PDB entry 9MN6 | electron microscopy, 2.71 A resolution | chains T and E of the 5 polymer chains in the assembly

[Chain T]
Molecule: Template Strand DNA
Sequence (66 nucleotides; numbered -10 to 55; the number before each row is that of its first residue; numbers below 1 keep their minus sign (DG-10 is residue -10)):
   -10 GGCCACAATTGGGTTTTCTTTTCTCTTGGCGGTATGCACTTTTAACAGTC
    40 ACTCCCTAACTAACAC
Not modelled in the structure: -10 to -2, 29-55

[Chain E]
Name: DNA-directed RNA polymerase, mitochondrial
Source organism: Homo sapiens
Notes: EC 2.7.7.6
UniProt: O00411 (RPOM_HUMAN); residue numbers follow UniProt; this construct covers 1-1230
Amino-acid sequence (1230 residues; numbered 1 to 1230; the number before each row is that of its first residue):
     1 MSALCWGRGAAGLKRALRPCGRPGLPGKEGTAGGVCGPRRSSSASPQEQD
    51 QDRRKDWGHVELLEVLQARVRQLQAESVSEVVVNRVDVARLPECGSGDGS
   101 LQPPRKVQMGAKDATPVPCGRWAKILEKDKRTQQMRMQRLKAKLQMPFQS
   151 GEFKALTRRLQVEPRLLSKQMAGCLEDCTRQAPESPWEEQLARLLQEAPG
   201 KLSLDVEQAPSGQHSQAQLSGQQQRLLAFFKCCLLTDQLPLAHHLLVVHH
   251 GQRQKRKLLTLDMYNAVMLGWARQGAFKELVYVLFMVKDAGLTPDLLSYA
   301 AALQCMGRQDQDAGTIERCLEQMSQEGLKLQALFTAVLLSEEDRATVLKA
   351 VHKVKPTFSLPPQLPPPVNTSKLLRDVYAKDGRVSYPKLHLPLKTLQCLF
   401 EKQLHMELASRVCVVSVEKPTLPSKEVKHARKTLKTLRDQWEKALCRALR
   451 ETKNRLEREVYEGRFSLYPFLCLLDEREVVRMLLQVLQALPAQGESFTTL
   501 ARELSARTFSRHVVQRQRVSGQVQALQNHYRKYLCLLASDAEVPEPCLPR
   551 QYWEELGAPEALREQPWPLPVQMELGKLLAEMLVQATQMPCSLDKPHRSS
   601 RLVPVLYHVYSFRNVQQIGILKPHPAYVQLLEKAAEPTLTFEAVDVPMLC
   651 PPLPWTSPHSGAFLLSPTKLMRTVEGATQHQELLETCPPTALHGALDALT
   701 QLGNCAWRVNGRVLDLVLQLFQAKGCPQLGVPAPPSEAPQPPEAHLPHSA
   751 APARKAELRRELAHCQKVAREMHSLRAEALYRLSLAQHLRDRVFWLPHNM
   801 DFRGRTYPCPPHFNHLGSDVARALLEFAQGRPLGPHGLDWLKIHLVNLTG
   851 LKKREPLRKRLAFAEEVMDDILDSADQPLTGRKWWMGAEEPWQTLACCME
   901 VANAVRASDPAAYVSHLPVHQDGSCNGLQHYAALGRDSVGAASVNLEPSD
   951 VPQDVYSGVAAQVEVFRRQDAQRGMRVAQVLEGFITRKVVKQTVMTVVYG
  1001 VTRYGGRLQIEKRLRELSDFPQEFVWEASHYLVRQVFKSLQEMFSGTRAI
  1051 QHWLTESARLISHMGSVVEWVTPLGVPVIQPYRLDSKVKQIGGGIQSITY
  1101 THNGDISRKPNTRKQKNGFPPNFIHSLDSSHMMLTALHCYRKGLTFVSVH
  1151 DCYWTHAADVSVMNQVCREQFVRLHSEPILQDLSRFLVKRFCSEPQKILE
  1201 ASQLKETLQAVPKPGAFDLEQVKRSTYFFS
Not modelled in the structure: 1-217, 741-756
Metal / ion sites: Mg2+: Asp922, Gly923 (together with ATP)
Small-molecule neighbours: ATP (adenosine-5'-triphosphate): Arg805, Asp922, Gly923, Ser924, Cys925, Asn926, Gly927, Tyr956, Arg987, Lys991, Gln992, Met995, Thr996, Tyr999, His1125, Asp1128, Asp1151
UniProt features mapped onto this chain:
  - active site: Asp922, Lys991, Asp1151
  - natural variant: Gln149 to Ser1230 (deletion: In COXPD55), His250 (H250D: In COXPD55), Pro566 (P566S: In COXPD55), Ser611 (S611F: In COXPD55), Phe641 (F641L: In COXPD55), Pro742 to Pro747 (deletion: In COXPD55), Pro810 (P810S: In COXPD55; uncertain significance), Asp870 (D870N: In COXPD55; uncertain significance), Cys925 to Ser1230 (deletion: In COXPD55), Arg1013 (R1013C: In COXPD55), Ser1193 (S1193F: In COXPD55)

[Interface between chain T and chain E]
Contacting residue pairs - 58 pairs, chain T then chain E:
  DT4(T) - Arg1113(E)  hydrogen bond to the sugar
  DT5(T) - Thr1002(E)  sugar contact
  DT5(T) - Tyr1004(E)  stacking on the base
  DT6(T) - Thr996(E)  hydrogen bond to the base
  DT6(T) - Tyr999(E)  base contact
  DT6(T) - Gly1000(E)  sugar contact
  DT6(T) - Val1001(E)  phosphate contact
  DT6(T) - Thr1002(E)  hydrogen bond to the phosphate
  DT6(T) - Gly1005(E)  hydrogen bond to the phosphate
  DT6(T) - Gln1009(E)  hydrogen bond to the base
  DT6(T) - Asn1117(E)  phosphate contact
  DC7(T) - Arg803(E)  base contact
  DC7(T) - Tyr1082(E)  hydrogen bond to the phosphate
  DC7(T) - Lys1114(E)  salt bridge to the phosphate
  DC7(T) - Asn1117(E)  sugar contact
  DC7(T) - Gly1118(E)  sugar contact
  DT8(T) - Phe802(E)  phosphate contact
  DT8(T) - Arg803(E)  sugar contact
  DT8(T) - Tyr807(E)  base contact
  DT8(T) - Tyr1082(E)  hydrogen bond to the phosphate
  DT9(T) - Arg672(E)  hydrogen bond to the phosphate
  DT9(T) - Val674(E)  phosphate contact
  DT9(T) - Tyr807(E)  sugar contact
  DT10(T) - Arg672(E)  salt bridge to the phosphate
  DT10(T) - Pro811(E)  phosphate contact
  DT11(T) - Glu778(E)  base contact
  DT11(T) - Pro811(E)  phosphate contact
  DC12(T) - Gln493(E)  hydrogen bond to the base
  DC12(T) - Ser774(E)  hydrogen bond to the base
  DC12(T) - Ala777(E)  base contact
  DC12(T) - Tyr781(E)  phosphate contact
  DT13(T) - Glu495(E)  base contact
  DT13(T) - Thr499(E)  base contact
  DC14(T) - Ser496(E)  phosphate contact
  DC14(T) - Thr498(E)  base contact
  DC14(T) - Thr499(E)  hydrogen bond to the phosphate
  DC14(T) - Arg502(E)  base contact
  DC14(T) - Met573(E)  base contact
  DC14(T) - Thr1099(E)  sugar contact
  DC14(T) - Tyr1100(E)  base contact
  DC14(T) - Thr1101(E)  base contact
  DT15(T) - Val615(E)  base contact
  DT15(T) - Gln616(E)  hydrogen bond to the phosphate
  DT15(T) - Gln617(E)  hydrogen bond to the base
  DT15(T) - Ile618(E)  phosphate contact
  DT15(T) - Thr1099(E)  sugar contact
  DT16(T) - Tyr610(E)  phosphate contact
  DT16(T) - Gln617(E)  phosphate contact
  DT16(T) - Ile618(E)  phosphate contact
  DT16(T) - Gly619(E)  hydrogen bond to the phosphate
  DT16(T) - Gln1090(E)  base contact
  DT16(T) - Gln1096(E)  sugar contact
  DT16(T) - Ser1097(E)  sugar contact
  DT16(T) - Thr1099(E)  hydrogen bond to the phosphate
  DG17(T) - Tyr610(E)  hydrogen bond to the phosphate
  DG17(T) - Gln1090(E)  base contact
  DG17(T) - Gln1096(E)  phosphate contact
  DG17(T) - Ser1097(E)  hydrogen bond to the phosphate
Interface residues without a listed pair, chain T (16 interface residues in all): DT3, DG25
Interface residues without a listed pair, chain E (53 interface residues in all): Gln254, Pro491, His773, Asp801, His812, Gln992, Ile1095, Ile1098, Pro1121, Asn1122, His1125

[Summary]
16 residues of chain T and 53 residues of chain E are in contact; the contacts include 17 hydrogen bonds, 2
salt bridges and 1 aromatic stacking contact. Among the polar pairs are DT6(T)-Thr996(E), DT6(T)-Gln1009(E)
and DC12(T)-Gln493(E). Ligands of chain E: ATP.
Here chain T is Template Strand DNA and chain E is DNA-directed RNA polymerase, mitochondrial (Homo sapiens).
Entry 9MN6 (Structure of the human mitochondrial late-stage transcription initiation complex, IC8) was
determined by electron microscopy, deposited together with 9MN4, 9MN5, 9MN7, 9MN8, 9MN9 and 9MNA.
